1H6E - chains A and P; structure by X-ray diffraction, 3.60 A resolution.

Chain A:
Protein: Clathrin coat assembly protein AP50
From: Homo sapiens
Notes: fragment: internalization signal binding domain
Reference sequence: P20172 (A2M1_HUMAN); numbering as in UniProt (aligned over 164-435)
Chain sequence (288 residues; numbered 148 to 435; the number before each row is that of its first residue):
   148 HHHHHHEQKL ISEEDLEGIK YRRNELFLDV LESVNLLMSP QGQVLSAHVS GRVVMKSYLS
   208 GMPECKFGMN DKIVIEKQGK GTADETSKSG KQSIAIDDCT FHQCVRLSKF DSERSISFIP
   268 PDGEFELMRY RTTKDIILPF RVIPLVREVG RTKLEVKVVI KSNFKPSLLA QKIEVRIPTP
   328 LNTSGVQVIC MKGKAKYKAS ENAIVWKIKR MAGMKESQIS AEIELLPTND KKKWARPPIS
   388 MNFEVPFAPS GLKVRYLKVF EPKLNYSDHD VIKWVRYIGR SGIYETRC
Not modelled in the structure: 148-165, 219-261, 376-383

Chain P:
Protein: Cytotoxic T-lymphocyte protein 4
Reference sequence: P16410 (CTL4_HUMAN); residue numbers follow UniProt; this construct covers 197-207
Chain sequence (11 residues; numbered 197 to 207; the number before each row is that of its first residue):
   197 TTGVYVKMPP T
Not modelled in the structure: 207

Chain A / chain P interface:
Residue-residue contacts (21):
  Phe-174(A) / Tyr-201(P)  hydrophobic
  Leu-175(A) / Tyr-201(P)
  Asp-176(A) / Tyr-201(P)  hydrogen bond
  Lys-203(A) / Tyr-201(P)  hydrogen bond
  Gln-318(A) / Thr-198(P)  hydrogen bond
  Glu-391(A) / Thr-198(P)
  Pro-393(A) / Thr-197(P)
  Val-401(A) / Met-204(P)  hydrophobic
  Arg-402(A) / Met-204(P)
  Lys-420(A) / Lys-203(P)
  Lys-420(A) / Met-204(P)  hydrogen bond (backbone-backbone)
  Lys-420(A) / Pro-206(P)
  Trp-421(A) / Val-202(P)
  Trp-421(A) / Lys-203(P)
  Val-422(A) / Tyr-201(P)
  Val-422(A) / Val-202(P)  hydrogen bond (backbone-backbone)
  Val-422(A) / Met-204(P)  hydrophobic
  Arg-423(A) / Gly-199(P)  hydrogen bond (side chain-backbone)
  Arg-423(A) / Val-200(P)
  Arg-423(A) / Tyr-201(P)  hydrogen bond
  Ile-425(A) / Thr-198(P)
Also at the interface, not in a pair above, chain A (18 interface residues in all): Leu-316, Val-392, Tyr-403, Tyr-424

In short:
Chain A and chain P form an interface of 18 and 9 residues respectively; the contacts include 7 hydrogen
bonds. Polar contacts include Asp-176(A)/Tyr-201(P), Lys-203(A)/Tyr-201(P) and Gln-318(A)/Thr-198(P).
Chain A is Clathrin coat assembly protein AP50 (Homo sapiens) and chain P is Cytotoxic T-lymphocyte protein 4;
the structure, MU2 adaptin subunit (AP50) of AP2 adaptor (second domain), complexed with ctla-4
internalization peptide ttgvyvkmppt, was determined by X-ray diffraction.
